PDB entry 4IVW | X-ray diffraction, 2.06 A resolution | chains A and C

== Chain A ==
Protein: Estrogen receptor
From: Homo sapiens
Notes: fragment: Ligand-binding Domain
Reference sequence: P03372 (ESR1_HUMAN); residues 303-549 here = UniProt positions 303-549
Sequence (247 residues; each row starts with the number of its first residue):
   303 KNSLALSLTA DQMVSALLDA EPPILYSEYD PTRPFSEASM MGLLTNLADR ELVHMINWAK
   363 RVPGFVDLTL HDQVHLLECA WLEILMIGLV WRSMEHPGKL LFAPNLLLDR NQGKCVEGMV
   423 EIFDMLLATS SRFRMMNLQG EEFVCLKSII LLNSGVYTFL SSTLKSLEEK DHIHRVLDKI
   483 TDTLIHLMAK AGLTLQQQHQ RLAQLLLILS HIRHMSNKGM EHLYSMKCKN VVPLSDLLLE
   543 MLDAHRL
Unresolved in the structure: 461-472, 549
Construct notes: engineered mutation S537 (Tyr in P03372)
Residues lining bound ligands: 1GJ (4-[2-benzyl-7-(trifluoromethyl)-2H-indazol-3-yl]benzene-1,3-diol): M343, L346, T347, L349, A350, E353, W383, L384, L387, M388, L391, R394, F404, M421, I424, F425, L428, G521, M522, H524, L525, M528, L536, L540

== Chain C ==
Protein: Nuclear receptor coactivator 2
Notes: fragment: Receptor-interacting peptide
Reference sequence: Q15596 (NCOA2_HUMAN); residues 687-696 here = UniProt positions 687-696
Sequence (10 residues; each row starts with the number of its first residue):
   687 HKILHRLLQD

== Interface between chain A and chain C ==
Contacting residue pairs (19; chain A residue first):
  I358(A) - L690(C)  hydrophobic
  I358(A) - L693(C)  hydrophobic
  K362(A) - L693(C)  hydrogen bond (side chain-backbone)
  K362(A) - L694(C)  hydrogen bond (side chain-backbone)
  K362(A) - Q695(C)
  K362(A) - D696(C)
  L372(A) - L694(C)  hydrophobic
  Q375(A) - L694(C)
  V376(A) - L690(C)
  V376(A) - H691(C)
  V376(A) - L694(C)  hydrophobic
  L379(A) - L694(C)  hydrophobic
  E380(A) - K688(C)  salt bridge
  E380(A) - L690(C)
  D538(A) - I689(C)
  L539(A) - I689(C)
  E542(A) - K688(C)
  E542(A) - I689(C)  hydrogen bond (side chain-backbone)
  M543(A) - L690(C)  hydrophobic
Other interface residues (no listed pair), chain A (13 interface residues in all): F367, H373
Other interface residues (no listed pair), chain C (9 interface residues in all): H687

== Overview ==
The interface between chain A and chain C involves 13 residues on one side and 9 on the other; the contacts
include 3 hydrogen bonds and 1 salt bridge. Polar contacts include E380(A)-K688(C), K362(A)-L693(C) and
K362(A)-L694(C). Bound to chain A: compound 1GJ.
Here chain A is Estrogen receptor (Homo sapiens) and chain C is Nuclear receptor coactivator 2. Entry 4IVW
(Crystal Structure of the Estrogen Receptor alpha Ligand-binding Domain in Complex with Constrained
WAY-derivative, 6b) was determined by X-ray diffraction, deposited together with 4IU7, 4IUI, 4IV2, 4IV4, 4IVY,
4IW6 and 3 further entries.
